PDB entry 2ZCS | X-ray diffraction, 2.03 A resolution | chain A

# Chain A
Protein: Dehydrosqualene synthase
Source organism: Staphylococcus aureus
Notes: EC 2.5.1.-
UniProt: A9JQL9 (A9JQL9_STAAU); numbering as in UniProt (aligned over 1-287)
Amino-acid sequence (293 residues; row label = number of the first residue in the row; numbers below 1 keep their minus sign (Ala-5 is residue -5)):
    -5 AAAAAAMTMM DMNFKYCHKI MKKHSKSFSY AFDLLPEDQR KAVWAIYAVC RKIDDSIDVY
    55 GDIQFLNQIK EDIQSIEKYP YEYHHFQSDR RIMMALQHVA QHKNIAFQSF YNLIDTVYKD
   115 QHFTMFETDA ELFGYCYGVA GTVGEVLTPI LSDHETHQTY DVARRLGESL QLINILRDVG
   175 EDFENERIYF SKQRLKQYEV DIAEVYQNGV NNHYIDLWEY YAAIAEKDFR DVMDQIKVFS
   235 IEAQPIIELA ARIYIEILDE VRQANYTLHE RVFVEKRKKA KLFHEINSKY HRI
Disordered / not traced: -5 to 0, 285-287
Differences from the reference sequence: expression tag (-5 to 0)
UniProt features mapped onto this chain:
  - binding site ((2E,6E)-farnesyl diphosphate): His18 to Ser21, Tyr41, Arg45, Gln165, Arg171, Tyr248
  - binding site (Mg(2+)): Asp48, Asp52, Asn168, Asp172
Small-molecule neighbours: B70 (tripotassium (1R)-4-biphenyl-4-yl-1-phosphonatobutane-1-sulfonate): His18, Ser19, Phe22, Phe26, Tyr41, Arg45, Asp48, Ala134, Val137, Gly138, Leu141, Leu145, Ala157, Leu160, Gly161, Leu164, Gln165, Asn168, Ile241, Tyr248
Reported in the primary citation:
  - binding site for B70: His18, Tyr41

# In short
Bound to chain A: compound B70. Curated annotation (UniProt) lists 9 (2E,6E)-farnesyl diphosphate-binding
residues and 4 Mg2+-binding residues. From the paper: a binding site for B70 at His18 and Tyr41.
Chain A is Dehydrosqualene synthase (Staphylococcus aureus); the structure, Crystal structure of the C(30)
carotenoid dehydrosqualene synthase from Staphylococcus aureus complexed with bisphosphonate BPH-700, was
determined by X-ray diffraction (same publication as 3W7F, 2ZCO, 2ZCQ and 2ZCR).
